Entry 4UQS (X-ray diffraction, 2.15 A resolution); this record covers chain A.

Chain A:
Molecule: Nitric oxide synthase oxygenase
Organism: Bacillus subtilis
Notes: EC 1.14.13.165
Reference sequence: O34453 (NOSO_BACSU); numbering as in UniProt (aligned over 1-363)
Chain sequence (363 residues; row label = number of the first residue in the row):
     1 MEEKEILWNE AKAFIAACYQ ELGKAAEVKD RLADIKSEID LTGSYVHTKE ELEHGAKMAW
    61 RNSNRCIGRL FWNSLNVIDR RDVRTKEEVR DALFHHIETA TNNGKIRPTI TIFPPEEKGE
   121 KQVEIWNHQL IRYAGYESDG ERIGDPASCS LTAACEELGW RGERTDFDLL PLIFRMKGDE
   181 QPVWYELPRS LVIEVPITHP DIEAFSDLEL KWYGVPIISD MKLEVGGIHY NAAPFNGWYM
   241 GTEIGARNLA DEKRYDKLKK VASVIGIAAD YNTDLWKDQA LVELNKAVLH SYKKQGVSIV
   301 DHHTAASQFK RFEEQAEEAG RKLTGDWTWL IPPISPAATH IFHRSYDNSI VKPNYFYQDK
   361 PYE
Unresolved in the structure: 1
Differences from the reference sequence: engineered mutation A25 (Glu in O34453), A26 (Glu in O34453), A316 (Glu in O34453)
Bound ions: heme Fe near C66 (its only coordinating residue here)
Residues lining bound ligands:
  - heme (HEM): W60, S63, R65, C66, I67, G68, L75, P108, M221, F235, N236, G237, W238, Y239, M240, E243, V300, W329, Y355, Y357
  - 3-bromo-7-nitroindazole (INE): P216, I218, F235, N236, G237, W238, Y239, M240, E243
Reported in the primary citation:
  - binding site for 3-bromo-7-nitroindazole: W238, M240
  - conformationally variable residues (side-chain flip): E243

Summary:
Ligands of chain A: heme and 3-bromo-7-nitroindazole. From the paper: a binding site for
3-bromo-7-nitroindazole at W238 and M240; conformational variability at E243.
Chain A is Nitric oxide synthase oxygenase (Bacillus subtilis); the structure, Structure of Bacillus subtilis
Nitric Oxide Synthase in complex with 3-Bromo-7-Nitroindazole, was determined by X-ray diffraction (same
publication as 4UQR).
